6EJC - chains A and B; structure by X-ray diffraction, 2.06 A resolution.

Chain A:
Molecule: Xylosyltransferase 1
Source organism: Homo sapiens
Notes: EC 2.4.2.26
UniProt: Q86Y38 (XYLT1_HUMAN); residue numbers follow UniProt; this construct covers 232-959
Amino-acid sequence (751 residues; row label = number of the first residue in the row):
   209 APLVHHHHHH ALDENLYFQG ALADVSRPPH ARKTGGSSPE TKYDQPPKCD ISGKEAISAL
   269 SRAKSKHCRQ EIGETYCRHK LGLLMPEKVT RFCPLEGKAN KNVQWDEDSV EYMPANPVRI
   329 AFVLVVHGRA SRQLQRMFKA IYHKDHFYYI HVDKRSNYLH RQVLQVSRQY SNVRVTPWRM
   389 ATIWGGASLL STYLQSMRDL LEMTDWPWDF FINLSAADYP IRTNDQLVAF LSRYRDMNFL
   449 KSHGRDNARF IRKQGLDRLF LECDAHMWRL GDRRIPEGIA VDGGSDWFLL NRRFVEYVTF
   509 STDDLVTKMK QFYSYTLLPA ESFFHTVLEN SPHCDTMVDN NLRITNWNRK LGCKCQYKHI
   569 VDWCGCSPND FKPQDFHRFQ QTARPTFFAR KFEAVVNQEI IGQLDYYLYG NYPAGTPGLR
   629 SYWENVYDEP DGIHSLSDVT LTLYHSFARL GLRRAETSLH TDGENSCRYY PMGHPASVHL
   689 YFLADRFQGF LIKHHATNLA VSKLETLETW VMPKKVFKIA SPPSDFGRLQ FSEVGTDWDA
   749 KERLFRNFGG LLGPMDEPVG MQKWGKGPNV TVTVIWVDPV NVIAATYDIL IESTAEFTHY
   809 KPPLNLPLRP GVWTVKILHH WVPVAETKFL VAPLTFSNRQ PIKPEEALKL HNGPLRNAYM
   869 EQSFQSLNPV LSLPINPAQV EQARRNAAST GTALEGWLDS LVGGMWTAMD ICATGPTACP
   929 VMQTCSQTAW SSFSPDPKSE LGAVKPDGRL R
Disordered / not traced: 209-252, 310-311, 729-732
Disulfides: Cys-257/Cys-285, Cys-301/Cys-542, Cys-561/Cys-574, Cys-563/Cys-572, Cys-675/Cys-927, Cys-920/Cys-933
Sequence notes: expression tag (209-231)
Metal / ion sites: Na+: Ser-375, Tyr-378, Val-381
UniProt features mapped onto this chain:
  - binding site (UDP-alpha-D-xylose): Val-333, Asp-361, Thr-390 to Trp-392, Asp-494, Trp-495, Ser-575, Arg-598, Lys-599
  - glycosylation (N-linked (GlcNAc...) asparagine): Asn-421, Asn-777
  - natural variant: Arg-481 (R481W: In DBQD2), Arg-598 (R598C: In DBQD2)
  - mutagenesis: Cys-257 (C257A: No effect), Cys-276 (C276A: Strongly reduced enzyme activity), Cys-285 (C285A: No effect), Cys-301 (C301A: No effect), Asp-314 (D314G: No effect), Asp-316 (D316G: No effect), Gln-462 (Q462A/W: No effect on enzyme activity; Q462R: Decreased enzyme activity), Cys-471 (C471A: Strongly reduced enzyme activity), Asp-494 (D494A: Decreased enzyme activity; D494N: Loss of enzyme activity), Glu-529 (E529A: Loss of enzyme activity), Cys-542 (C542A: No effect), Arg-557 (R557N: No effect on enzyme activity), 17 further mutagenesis entries in UniProt
Reported in the primary citation:
  - conformationally variable residues (loop rearrangement): Lys-449 to Arg-466
  - binding site for Protein AMBP (chain B): Lys-461
  - specificity-determining residues: Trp-392 (proposed by the authors, not directly observed)
  - catalytic residues: Glu-529
  - mutagenesis - E529A: abolished catalytic activity
  - mutagenesis - E529Q: abolished expression
  - mutagenesis - R598A/K599A: decreased catalytic activity
  - mutagenesis - K749A, E750K, R754E: unchanged catalytic activity
  - disease-associated variants - R481W, R598C: decreased localization (citing earlier work)

Chain B:
Molecule: Protein AMBP
UniProt: P02760 (AMBP_HUMAN); numbering as in UniProt (aligned over 210-221)
Amino-acid sequence (12 residues; row label = number of the first residue in the row):
   210 QEEEGSGVGQ GG
Disordered / not traced: 210, 220-221
Sequence notes: engineered mutation Val-217 (Gly in P02760), Gly-220 (Leu in P02760), Gly-221 (Val in P02760)
UniProt features mapped onto this chain:
  - glycosylation: Ser-215 (O-linked (Xyl...) (chondroitin sulfate) serine)

Chain A / chain B interface:
Contacting residue pairs - 33 pairs, chain A then chain B:
  Trp-392(A) / Ser-215(B)
  Ser-450(A) / Glu-212(B)
  His-451(A) / Glu-212(B)
  His-451(A) / Glu-213(B)
  Phe-458(A) / Glu-213(B)
  Lys-461(A) / Glu-213(B)  hydrogen bond (side chain-backbone)
  Lys-461(A) / Gly-216(B)
  Lys-461(A) / Val-217(B)  hydrogen bond (backbone-backbone)
  Lys-461(A) / Gly-218(B)
  Gln-462(A) / Gly-214(B)
  Gln-462(A) / Ser-215(B)  hydrogen bond (side chain-backbone)
  Gln-462(A) / Gly-216(B)  hydrogen bond (side chain-backbone)
  Arg-466(A) / Gln-219(B)  hydrogen bond
  Arg-477(A) / Gln-219(B)
  Gly-492(A) / Gly-214(B)
  Ser-493(A) / Glu-212(B)  hydrogen bond
  Leu-526(A) / Gly-216(B)
  Glu-529(A) / Gly-214(B)
  Glu-529(A) / Ser-215(B)  hydrogen bond
  Asn-549(A) / Glu-212(B)  hydrogen bond
  Thr-553(A) / Glu-212(B)  hydrogen bond
  Trp-555(A) / Glu-212(B)
  Trp-555(A) / Ser-215(B)
  Arg-557(A) / Glu-211(B)
  Arg-557(A) / Glu-213(B)
  Arg-557(A) / Gly-214(B)  hydrogen bond (side chain-backbone)
  Trp-571(A) / Gly-218(B)  hydrogen bond (side chain-backbone)
  Trp-571(A) / Gln-219(B)
  Cys-572(A) / Val-217(B)  hydrogen bond (backbone-backbone)
  Cys-572(A) / Gly-218(B)  hydrogen bond (backbone-backbone)
  Gly-573(A) / Ser-215(B)
  Cys-574(A) / Ser-215(B)  hydrogen bond (backbone-backbone)
  Cys-574(A) / Val-217(B)  hydrophobic
The authors on this interface:
  - specific contacts: Lys-461(A)/Glu-213(B) (hydrogen bond)

Summary:
20 residues of chain A and 9 residues of chain B are in contact, with 14 hydrogen bonds. Polar contacts
include Lys-461(A)/Glu-213(B), Gln-462(A)/Ser-215(B) and Gln-462(A)/Gly-216(B). The authors report a hydrogen
bond between Lys-461(A) and Glu-213(B). From the paper: the catalytic residue Glu-529(A); R481W and R598C of
chain A reduce localization; 8 substitutions were tested in all.
Here chain A is Xylosyltransferase 1 (Homo sapiens) and chain B is Protein AMBP. Entry 6EJC (Human
Xylosyltransferase 1 in complex with peptide QEEEGSGVGQGG) was determined by X-ray diffraction, deposited
together with 6EJ7, 6EJ8, 6EJ9, 6EJA, 6EJB, 6EJD and 6EJE.
